Entry 5U0B (X-ray diffraction, 3.00 A resolution); this record covers chain A.

== Chain A ==
Molecule: Genome polyprotein
Source organism: Zika virus (strain Mr 766)
Notes: EC 2.1.1.56, 2.1.1.57, 2.7.7.48
Reference sequence: Q32ZE1 (POLG_ZIKV); residues 1-903 here correspond to UniProt positions 2517-3419 (UniProt number = residue number + 2516)
Amino-acid sequence (903 residues; numbered 1 to 903; the number before each row is that of its first residue):
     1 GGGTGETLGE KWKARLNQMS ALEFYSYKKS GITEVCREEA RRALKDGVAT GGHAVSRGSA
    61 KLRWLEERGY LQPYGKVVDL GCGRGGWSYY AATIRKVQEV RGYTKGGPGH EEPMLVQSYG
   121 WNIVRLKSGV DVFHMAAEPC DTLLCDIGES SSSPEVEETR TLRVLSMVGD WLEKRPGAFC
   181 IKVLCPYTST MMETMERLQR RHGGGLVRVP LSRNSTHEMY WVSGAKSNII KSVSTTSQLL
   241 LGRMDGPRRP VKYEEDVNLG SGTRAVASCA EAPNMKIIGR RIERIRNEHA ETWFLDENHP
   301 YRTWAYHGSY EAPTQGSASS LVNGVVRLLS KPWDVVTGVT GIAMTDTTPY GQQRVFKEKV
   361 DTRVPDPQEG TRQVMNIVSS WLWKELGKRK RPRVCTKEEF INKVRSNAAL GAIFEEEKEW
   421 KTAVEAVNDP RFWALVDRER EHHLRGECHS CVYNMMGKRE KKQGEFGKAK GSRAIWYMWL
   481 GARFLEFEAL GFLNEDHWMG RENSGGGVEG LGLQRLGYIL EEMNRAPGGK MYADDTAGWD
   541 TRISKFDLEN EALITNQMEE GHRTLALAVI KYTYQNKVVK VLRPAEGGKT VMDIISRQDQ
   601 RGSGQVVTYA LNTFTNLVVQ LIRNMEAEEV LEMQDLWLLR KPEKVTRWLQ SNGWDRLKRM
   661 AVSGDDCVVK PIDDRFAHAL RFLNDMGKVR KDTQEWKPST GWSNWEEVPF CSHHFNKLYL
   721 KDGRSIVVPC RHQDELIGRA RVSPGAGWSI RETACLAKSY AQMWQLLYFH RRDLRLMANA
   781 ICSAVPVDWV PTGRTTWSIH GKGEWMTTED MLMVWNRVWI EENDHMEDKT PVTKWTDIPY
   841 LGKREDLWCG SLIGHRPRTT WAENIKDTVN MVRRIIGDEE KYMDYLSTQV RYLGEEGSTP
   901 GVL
Not modelled in the structure: 1-4, 888-903
Sequence notes: engineered mutation Leu62 (Ile2578 in Q32ZE1), Ser212 (Cys2728 in Q32ZE1)
Swiss-Prot annotation at these positions:
  - region: Val77 to Leu80 (SUMO-interacting motif (SIM))
  - motif: Lys388 to Val394 (Nuclear localization signal (NLS))
  - active site (For 2'-O-MTase activity): Lys61, Asp146, Lys182, Glu218
  - binding site (GTP): Lys13 to Met19, Glu149 to Glu155, Arg213 to Ser215
  - binding site (mRNA): Lys13, Leu16, Asn17, Met19, Phe24, Lys28, Ser150, Arg213, Ser215
  - binding site (S-adenosyl-L-methionine): Ser56, Gly86, Trp87, Thr104, Lys105, His110, Glu111, Asp131, Val132, Asp146, Ile147, Tyr220
  - binding site (Zn(2+)): Glu439, His443, Cys448, Cys451, His714, Cys730, Cys849
  - site: Lys61 (Essential for 2'-O-methyltransferase activity), Asp146 (Essential for 2'-O-methyltransferase and N-7 methyltransferase activity), Lys182 (Essential for 2'-O-methyltransferase activity), Glu218 (Essential for 2'-O-methyltransferase activity)
  - modified residue: Ser56 (Phosphoserine)
Ion coordination: Zn2+ site 1: Glu439, His443, Cys448, Cys451; Zn2+ site 2: His714, Cys730, Cys849
Ligand contacts: S-adenosylhomocysteine (SAH): Ser56, Gly58, Ser59, Gly81, Cys82, Gly83, Arg84, Gly85, Gly86, Trp87, Thr104, Lys105, His110, Glu111, Val130, Asp131, Val132, Phe133, Asp146, Ile147
Reported in the primary citation:
  - catalytic residues: Lys61, Asp146, Lys182, Glu218 (by similarity / conservation)
  - binding site for S-adenosylhomocysteine: His110, Asp131
  - catalytic residues: Asp535, Asp665, Asp666 (proposed by the authors, not directly observed)

== Overview ==
Ligands of chain A: S-adenosylhomocysteine. The Zn2+ site 1 is built by Glu439, His443, Cys448 and Cys451.
Curated annotation (UniProt) lists 4 active-site residues, 17 GTP-binding residues, 9 mRNA-binding residues
and 12 S-adenosyl-L-methionine-binding residues. From the paper: catalytic residues Lys61, Asp146 and Lys182
among others; a binding site for S-adenosylhomocysteine at His110 and Asp131.
Chain A is Genome polyprotein (Zika virus (strain Mr 766)); the structure, Structure of full-length Zika virus
NS5, was determined by X-ray diffraction together with 5U0C from the same study.
